5A4F - chains S and T of the 4 polymer chains in the assembly; structure by X-ray diffraction, 1.25 A resolution.

== Chain S (and T) ==
Name: Hydrogenase-1 small chain
From: Escherichia coli str. K-12 substr. MC4100
Notes: EC 1.12.99.6; chain T of this document is another copy of the same molecule, construct and numbering; everything in this record applies to it too
UniProt: P69739 (MBHS_ECOLI); residues 1-327 here correspond to UniProt positions 46-372 (UniProt number = residue number + 45)
Amino-acid sequence (335 residues; row label = number of the first residue in the row):
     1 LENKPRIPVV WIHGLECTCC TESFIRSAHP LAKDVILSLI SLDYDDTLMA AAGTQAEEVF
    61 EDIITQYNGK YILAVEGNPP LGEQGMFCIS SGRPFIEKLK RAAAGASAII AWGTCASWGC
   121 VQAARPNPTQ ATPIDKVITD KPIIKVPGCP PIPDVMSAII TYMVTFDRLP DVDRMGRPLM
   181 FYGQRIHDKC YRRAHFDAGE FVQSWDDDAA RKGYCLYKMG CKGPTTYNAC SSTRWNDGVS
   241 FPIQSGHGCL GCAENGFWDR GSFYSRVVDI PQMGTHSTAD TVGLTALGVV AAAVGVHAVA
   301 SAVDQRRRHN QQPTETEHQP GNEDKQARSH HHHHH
Not modelled in the structure: 1-3, 268-335
Differences from the reference sequence: expression tag (328-335)
Swiss-Prot annotation at these positions:
  - binding site ([4Fe-4S] cluster): C17, C20, C115, C149, H187, C190, C215, C221
  - binding site ([3Fe-4S] cluster): C230, C249, C252
Metal / ion sites: fe4-s3 cluster Fe: C17, C19, C20, E76, C115, C120, C149; 4Fe-4S cluster Fe: H187, C190, C215, C221; 3Fe-4S cluster Fe: C230, C249, C252
Small-molecule neighbours:
  - 3Fe-4S cluster (F3S): I186, T226, N228, C230, W235, F241, P242, C249, L250, G251, C252, A253
  - fe4-s3 cluster (SF3): E16, C17, T18, C19, C20, T21, E76, G113, T114, C115, C120, G148, C149, P150
  - 4Fe-4S cluster (SF4): I186, H187, C190, R192, R193, F196, C215, L216, Y217, C221, G223, P224, I243

== How chain S and chain T interact ==
Contacting residue pairs (34):
  Q184(S) with K212(T), hydrogen bond (side chain-backbone)
  H187(S) with A194(T)
  D188(S) with Y191(T); A194(T); H195(T)
  K189(S) with Y191(T); H195(T), hydrogen bond; K212(T), hydrogen bond (side chain-backbone); G213(T)
  C190(S) with C190(T); Y191(T)
  Y191(S) with D188(T); K189(T); C190(T); Y191(T), hydrophobic; S232(T)
  R193(S) with A194(T); D197(T), salt bridge
  A194(S) with H187(T); D188(T); R193(T)
  H195(S) with D188(T); K189(T), hydrogen bond
  D197(S) with R193(T); D197(T)
  K212(S) with Q184(T), hydrogen bond (backbone-side chain); K189(T), hydrogen bond (backbone-side chain)
  G213(S) with K189(T)
  S232(S) with Y191(T); R234(T)
  R234(S) with S232(T), hydrogen bond (side chain-backbone); R234(T); Q244(T)
  G238(S) with R234(T), hydrogen bond (backbone-side chain)
Also at the interface, not in a pair above, chain S (17 interface residues in all): S231, Q244
Also at the interface, not in a pair above, chain T (16 interface residues in all): S231

== Overview ==
Chain S and chain T form an interface of 17 and 16 residues respectively, with 8 hydrogen bonds and 1 salt
bridge. Polar contacts include R193(S)-D197(T), Q184(S)-K212(T) and K189(S)-H195(T). Chain S binds 4Fe-4S
cluster, 3Fe-4S cluster and fe4-s3 cluster.
Chain S and chain T are both Hydrogenase-1 small chain (Escherichia coli str. K-12 substr. MC4100); the
structure, The mechanism of Hydrogen Activation by NiFe-hydrogenases, was determined by X-ray diffraction
(same publication as 5A4I, 5A4M, 5ADU and 4UE3).
